6VIE - chains B and C of the 4 polymer chains in the assembly; structure by X-ray diffraction, 3.40 A resolution.

== Chain B ==
Name: Caspase-1 subunit p10
Source organism: Homo sapiens
Notes: EC 3.4.22.36
UniProtKB: P29466 (CASP1_HUMAN); residue numbers follow UniProt; this construct covers 317-404
Sequence (90 residues; each row starts with the number of its first residue):
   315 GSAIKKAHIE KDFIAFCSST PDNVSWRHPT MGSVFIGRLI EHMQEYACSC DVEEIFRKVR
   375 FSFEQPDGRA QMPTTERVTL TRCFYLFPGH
Unresolved in the structure: 315-316
Construct notes: expression tag (315-316)

== Chain C ==
Name: Gasdermin-D
Source organism: Mus musculus
UniProtKB: Q9D8T2 (GSDMD_MOUSE); residue numbers follow UniProt; this construct covers 1-258, 283-487
Sequence (464 residues; each row starts with the number of its first residue; note: 24 numbers in that range are skipped by the numbering (no residue carries them; nothing is unmodelled there); numbering starts at 0):
     0 SMPSAFEKVV KNVIKEVSGS RGDLIPVDSL RNSTSFRPYC LLNRKFSSSR FWKPRYSCVN
    60 LSIKDILEPS APEPEPECFG SFKVSDVVDG NIQGRVMLSG MGEGKISGGA AVSDSSSASM
   120 NVCILRVTQK TWETMQHERH LQQPENKILQ QLRSRGDDLF VVTEVLQTKE EVQITEVHSQ
   180 EGSGQFTLPG ALCLKGEGKG HQSRKKMVTI PAGSILAFRV AQLLIGSKWD ILLVSDEKQR
   240 TFEPSSGDSL LSDGIDEEE
   283 LIEAADFQGL YAEVKACSSE LESLEMELRQ QILVNIGKIL QDQPSMEALE ASLGQGLCSG
   343 GQVEPLDGPA GCILECLVLD SGELVPELAA PIFYLLGALA VLSETQQQLL AKALETTVLS
   403 KQLELVKHVL EQSTPWQEQS SVSLPTVLLG DCWDEKNPTW VLLEECGLRL QVESPQVHWE
   463 PTSLIPTSAL YASLFLLSSL GQKPC
Unresolved in the structure: 0-2, 71-82, 97-116, 175-205, 283-286, 452-453, 485-487
Construct notes: expression tag (0)
Reported in the primary citation:
  - mutagenesis - E369K/L370A: decreased signaling in response to nigericin

== How chain B and chain C interact ==
Residue-residue contacts - 13 pairs, chain B then chain C:
  Ser339(B) - Ser251(C)
  Ser339(B) - Asp252(C)  hydrogen bond (backbone-backbone)
  Trp340(B) - Leu249(C)  hydrophobic
  Trp340(B) - Leu250(C)
  Trp340(B) - Ser251(C)
  Arg341(B) - Leu249(C)
  Arg341(B) - Leu250(C)  hydrogen bond (backbone-backbone)
  Arg341(B) - Ser251(C)  hydrogen bond (side chain-backbone)
  His342(B) - Ser248(C)  hydrogen bond
  His342(B) - Leu249(C)
  Pro343(B) - Ser248(C)
  Arg383(B) - Asp247(C)
  Arg383(B) - Leu249(C)
Other interface residues (no listed pair), chain B (8 interface residues in all): Val348, Gly382
Other interface residues (no listed pair), chain C (7 interface residues in all): Glu369

== In short ==
Chain B and chain C form an interface of 8 and 7 residues respectively, with 4 hydrogen bonds. Polar contacts
include Arg341(B)-Ser251(C), His342(B)-Ser248(C) and Ser339(B)-Asp252(C). The paper reports that E369K/L370A
of chain C reduce signaling in response to nigericin.
Chain B is Caspase-1 subunit p10 (Homo sapiens) and chain C is Gasdermin-D (Mus musculus); the structure,
Structure of caspase-1 in complex with gasdermin D, was determined by X-ray diffraction.
